PDB entry 2BCC | X-ray diffraction, 3.50 A resolution | chains A and G of the 10 polymer chains in the assembly

[Chain A]
Name: Ubiquinol cytochrome C oxidoreductase
Source organism: Gallus gallus
Notes: EC 1.10.2.2
Sequence (446 residues; row label = number of the first residue in the row):
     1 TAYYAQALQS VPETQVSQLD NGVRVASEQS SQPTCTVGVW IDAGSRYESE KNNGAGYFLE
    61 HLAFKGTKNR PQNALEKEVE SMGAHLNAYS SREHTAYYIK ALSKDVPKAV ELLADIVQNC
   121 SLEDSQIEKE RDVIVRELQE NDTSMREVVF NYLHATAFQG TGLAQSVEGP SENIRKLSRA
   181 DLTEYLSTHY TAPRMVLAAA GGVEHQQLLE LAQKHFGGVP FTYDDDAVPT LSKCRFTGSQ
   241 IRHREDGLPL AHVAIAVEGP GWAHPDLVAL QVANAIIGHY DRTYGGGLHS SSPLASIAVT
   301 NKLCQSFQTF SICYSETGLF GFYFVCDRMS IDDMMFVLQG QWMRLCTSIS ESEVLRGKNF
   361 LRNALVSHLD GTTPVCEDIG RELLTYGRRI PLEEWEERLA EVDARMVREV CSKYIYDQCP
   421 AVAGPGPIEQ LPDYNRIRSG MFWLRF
Unresolved in the structure: 1-3, 446

[Chain G]
Name: Ubiquinol cytochrome C oxidoreductase
Source organism: Gallus gallus
Notes: EC 1.10.2.2
Sequence (81 residues; each row starts with the number of its first residue):
     1 GRQFGHLTRV RHLITYSLSP FEQRPFPHYF SKGVPNVWRR LRACILRVAP PFLAFYLLYT
    61 WGTQEFEKSK RKNPAAYVND R
Unresolved in the structure: 1, 80-81

[Interface between chain A and chain G]
Pairs across the interface - 46 pairs, chain A then chain G:
  Gln159(A) - Leu18(G)
  Phe236(A) - Glu22(G)
  Thr237(A) - Glu22(G)
  Gly238(A) - Leu18(G)
  Gly238(A) - Ser19(G)  hydrogen bond (backbone-backbone)
  Gly238(A) - Glu22(G)  hydrogen bond (backbone-side chain)
  Ser239(A) - Ser17(G)
  Ser239(A) - Leu18(G)
  Gln240(A) - Thr15(G)
  Gln240(A) - Tyr16(G)
  Gln240(A) - Ser17(G)  hydrogen bond (backbone-backbone)
  Ile241(A) - Ile14(G)  hydrophobic
  Ile241(A) - Thr15(G)
  Ile241(A) - Tyr16(G)  hydrophobic
  Arg242(A) - Leu13(G)
  Arg242(A) - Ile14(G)
  Arg242(A) - Thr15(G)  hydrogen bond (backbone-backbone)
  His243(A) - Leu13(G)
  His243(A) - Ile14(G)
  Arg244(A) - Thr8(G)  hydrogen bond (side chain-backbone)
  Arg244(A) - Val10(G)
  Arg244(A) - Arg11(G)
  Arg244(A) - His12(G)  hydrogen bond (backbone-backbone)
  Arg244(A) - Leu13(G)  hydrogen bond (backbone-backbone)
  Glu245(A) - Val10(G)
  Glu245(A) - Arg11(G)  salt bridge
  Glu245(A) - His12(G)  salt bridge
  Asp246(A) - Thr8(G)
  Asp246(A) - Arg9(G)  hydrogen bond (backbone-side chain)
  Asp246(A) - Val10(G)  hydrogen bond (side chain-backbone)
  Asp246(A) - Arg11(G)
  Gly247(A) - Arg9(G)
  Gly247(A) - Arg11(G)
  Arg328(A) - Gly5(G)
  Arg328(A) - Thr8(G)  hydrogen bond (side chain-backbone)
  Cys419(A) - Ser19(G)  hydrogen bond
  Cys419(A) - Phe21(G)  hydrophobic
  Glu429(A) - Phe4(G)
  Glu429(A) - Gly5(G)  hydrogen bond (side chain-backbone)
  Glu429(A) - His6(G)  hydrogen bond (side chain-backbone)
  Glu429(A) - Leu7(G)  hydrogen bond (side chain-backbone)
  Glu429(A) - Thr8(G)  hydrogen bond (side chain-backbone)
  Gln430(A) - Phe4(G)
  Tyr434(A) - Ser19(G)
  Asn435(A) - Pro20(G)
  Arg438(A) - Phe21(G)
Interface residues without a listed pair, chain A (22 interface residues in all): Tyr152, Met329

[Summary]
Chain A and chain G form an interface of 22 and 19 residues respectively; the contacts include 15 hydrogen
bonds and 2 salt bridges. Polar contacts include Glu245(A)-Arg11(G), Glu245(A)-His12(G) and
Gly238(A)-Glu22(G).
Chain A is Ubiquinol cytochrome C oxidoreductase and chain G is Ubiquinol cytochrome C oxidoreductase, both
from Gallus gallus; the structure, Stigmatellin-bound cytochrome BC1 complex from chicken, was determined by
X-ray diffraction together with 1BCC and 3BCC from the same study.
